8PRW - chains A and B of the 12 polymer chains in the assembly; structure by electron microscopy, 1.90 A resolution.

# Chain A (and B)
Molecule: Fatty acid synthase subunit alpha
From: Saccharomyces cerevisiae
Notes: EC 2.3.1.86, 1.1.1.100, 2.3.1.41; chain B of this document is another copy of the same molecule, construct and numbering; everything in this record applies to it too
Reference sequence: P19097 (FAS2_YEAST); residue numbers follow UniProt; this construct covers 1-1887
Chain sequence (1887 residues; each row starts with the number of its first residue):
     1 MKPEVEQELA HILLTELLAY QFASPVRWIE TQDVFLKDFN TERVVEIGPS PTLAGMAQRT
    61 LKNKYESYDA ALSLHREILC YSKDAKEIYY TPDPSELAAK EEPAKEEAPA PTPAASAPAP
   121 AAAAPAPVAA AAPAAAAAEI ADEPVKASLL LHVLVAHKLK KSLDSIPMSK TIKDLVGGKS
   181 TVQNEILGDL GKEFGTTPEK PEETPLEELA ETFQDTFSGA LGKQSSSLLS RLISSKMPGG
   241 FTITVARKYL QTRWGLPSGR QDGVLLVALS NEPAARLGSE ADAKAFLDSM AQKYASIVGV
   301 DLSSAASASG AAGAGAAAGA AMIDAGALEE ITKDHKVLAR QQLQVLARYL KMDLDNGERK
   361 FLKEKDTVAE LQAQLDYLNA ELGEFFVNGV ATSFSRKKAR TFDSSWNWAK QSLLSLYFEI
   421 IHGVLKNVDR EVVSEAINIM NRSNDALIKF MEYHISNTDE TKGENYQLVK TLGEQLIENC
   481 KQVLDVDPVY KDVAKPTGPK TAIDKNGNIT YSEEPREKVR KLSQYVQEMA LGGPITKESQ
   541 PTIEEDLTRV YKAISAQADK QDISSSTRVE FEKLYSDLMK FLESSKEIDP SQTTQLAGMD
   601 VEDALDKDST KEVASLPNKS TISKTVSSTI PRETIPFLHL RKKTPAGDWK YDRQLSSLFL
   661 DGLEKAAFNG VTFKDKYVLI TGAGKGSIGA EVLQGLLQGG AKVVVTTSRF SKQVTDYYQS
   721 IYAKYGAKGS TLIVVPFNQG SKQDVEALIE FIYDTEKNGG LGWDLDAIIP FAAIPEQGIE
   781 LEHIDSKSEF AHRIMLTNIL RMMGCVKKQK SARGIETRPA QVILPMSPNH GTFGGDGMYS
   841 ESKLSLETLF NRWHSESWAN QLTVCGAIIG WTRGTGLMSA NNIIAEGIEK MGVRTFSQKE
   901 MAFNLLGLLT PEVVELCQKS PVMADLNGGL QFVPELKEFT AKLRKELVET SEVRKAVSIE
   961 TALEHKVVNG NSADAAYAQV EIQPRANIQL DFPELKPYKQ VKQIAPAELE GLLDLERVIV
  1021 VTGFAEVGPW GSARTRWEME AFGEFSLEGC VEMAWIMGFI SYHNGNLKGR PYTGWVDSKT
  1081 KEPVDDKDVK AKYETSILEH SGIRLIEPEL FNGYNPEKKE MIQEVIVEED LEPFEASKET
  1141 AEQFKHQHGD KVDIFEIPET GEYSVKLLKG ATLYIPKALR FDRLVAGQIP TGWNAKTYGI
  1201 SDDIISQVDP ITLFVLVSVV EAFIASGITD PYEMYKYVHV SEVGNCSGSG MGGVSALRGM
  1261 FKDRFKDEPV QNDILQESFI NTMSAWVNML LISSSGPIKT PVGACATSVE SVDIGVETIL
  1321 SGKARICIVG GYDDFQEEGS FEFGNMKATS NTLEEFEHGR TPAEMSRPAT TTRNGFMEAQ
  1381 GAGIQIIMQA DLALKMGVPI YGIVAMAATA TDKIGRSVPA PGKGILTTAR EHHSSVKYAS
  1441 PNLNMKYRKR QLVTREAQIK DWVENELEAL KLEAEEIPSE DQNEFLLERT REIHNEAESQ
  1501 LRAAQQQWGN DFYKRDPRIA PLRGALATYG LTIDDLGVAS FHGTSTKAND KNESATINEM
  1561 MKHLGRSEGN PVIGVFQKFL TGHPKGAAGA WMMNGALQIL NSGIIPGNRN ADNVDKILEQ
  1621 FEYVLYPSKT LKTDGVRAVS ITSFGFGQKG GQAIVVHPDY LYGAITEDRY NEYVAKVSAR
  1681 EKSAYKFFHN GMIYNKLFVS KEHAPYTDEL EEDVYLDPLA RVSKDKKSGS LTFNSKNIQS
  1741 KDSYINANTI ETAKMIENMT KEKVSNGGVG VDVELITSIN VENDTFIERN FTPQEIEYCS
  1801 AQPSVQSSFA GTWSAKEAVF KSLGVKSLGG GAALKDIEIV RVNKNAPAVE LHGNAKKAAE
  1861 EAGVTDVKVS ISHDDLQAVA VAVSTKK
Disordered / not traced: 95-327, 540-601, 1826-1832, 1887
Ligand contacts:
  - coenzyme A (COA): T52, M56, R59
  - NADP (NAP; NADP nicotinamide-adenine-dinucleotide phosphate): G682, G684, S687, I688, G689, T707, S708, R709, Y718, F737, N738, Q739, G740, F771, A772, A773, I774, I794, M795, P825, M826, S827, Y839, K843, I869, G870, W871, T872, T875, G876, L877, M878
Swiss-Prot annotation at these positions:
  - active site (For beta-ketoacyl synthase activity): C1305, H1542, H1583
  - binding site (acetyl-CoA): D1772 to E1774, Y1798, S1808, E1817 to S1827, R1841 to K1844, I1871 to H1873
  - binding site (Mg(2+)): D1772, V1773, E1774, S1872, H1873
  - modified residue: S50 (Phosphoserine), S180 (O-(pantetheine 4'-phosphoryl)serine), S523 (Phosphoserine), S958 (Phosphoserine), S1440 (Phosphoserine)
  - cross-link: K37 (Glycyl lysine isopeptide (Lys-Gly) (interchain with G-Cter in ubiquitin))
  - mutagenesis: G1250 (G1250S: Cerulenin-resistance), V1769 (V1769D: Does not affect oligomerization; when associated with S-1771 and L-1773 or S-1771; L-1773; S-1879 and E-1881), G1770 (G1770D: Loss of transferase activity), V1771 (V1771S: Does not affect oligomerization but lacks transferase activity; when associated with D-1769 and L-1773 or D-1769; L-1773; S-1879 and E-1881), D1772 (D1772S: Loss of transferase activity; when associated with S-1774), V1773 (V1773L: Does not affect oligomerization but lacks transferase activity; when associated with D-1769 and S-1771 or D-1769; S-1771; S-1879 and E-1881), E1774 (E1774S: Loss of transferase activity; when associated with S-1772), R1841 (R1841A: Loss off transferase activity), V1879 (V1879S: Does not affect oligomerization but lacks transferase activity; when associated with D-1769; S-1771; L-1773 and E-1881), V1881 (V1881E: Does not affect oligomerization but lacks transferase activity; when associated with D-1769; S-1771; L-1773 and S-1879)
From the paper describing this entry:
  - conformationally variable residues: N829, L930, L936

# How chain A and chain B interact
Pairs across the interface (8; chain A residue first):
  I331(A) - I331(B)  hydrophobic
  H335(A) - H335(B)  hydrogen bond
  H335(A) - L338(B)
  E1129(A) - R348(B)  salt bridge
  D1153(A) - R359(B)  salt bridge
  F1155(A) - D355(B)
  F1155(A) - E358(B)
  F1155(A) - L362(B)  hydrophobic
Also at the interface, not in a pair above, chain A (9 interface residues in all): L328, T332, K336, K1166
Also at the interface, not in a pair above, chain B (10 interface residues in all): D334, Q344

# In short
9 residues of chain A and 10 residues of chain B are in contact, with 1 hydrogen bond and 2 salt bridges.
Among the polar pairs are E1129(A)-R348(B), D1153(A)-R359(B) and H335(A)-H335(B). Chain A binds NADP and
coenzyme A. The paper reports conformational variability at N829(A), L930(A) and L936(A).
Chain A and chain B are both Fatty acid synthase subunit alpha (Saccharomyces cerevisiae); the structure,
Cryo-EM structure of the yeast fatty acid synthase at 1.9 angstrom resolution, was determined by electron
microscopy together with 8PRV, 8PS1, 8PS2, 8PS8, 8PS9, 8PSA and 7 further entries from the same study.
